PDB entry 6VYA | X-ray diffraction, 3.00 A resolution | chains A and G of the 4 polymer chains in the assembly

# Chain A (and G)
Protein: Deoxybrevianamide E synthase notF
From: Aspergillus sp
Notes: EC 2.5.1.109; chain G of this document is another copy of the same molecule, construct and numbering; everything in this record applies to it too
UniProtKB: E0Y3X1 (NOTF_ASPSM); residue numbers follow UniProt; this construct covers 1-452
Amino-acid sequence (472 residues; numbered -19 to 452; the number before each row is that of its first residue; numbers below 1 keep their minus sign (Met-19 is residue -19)):
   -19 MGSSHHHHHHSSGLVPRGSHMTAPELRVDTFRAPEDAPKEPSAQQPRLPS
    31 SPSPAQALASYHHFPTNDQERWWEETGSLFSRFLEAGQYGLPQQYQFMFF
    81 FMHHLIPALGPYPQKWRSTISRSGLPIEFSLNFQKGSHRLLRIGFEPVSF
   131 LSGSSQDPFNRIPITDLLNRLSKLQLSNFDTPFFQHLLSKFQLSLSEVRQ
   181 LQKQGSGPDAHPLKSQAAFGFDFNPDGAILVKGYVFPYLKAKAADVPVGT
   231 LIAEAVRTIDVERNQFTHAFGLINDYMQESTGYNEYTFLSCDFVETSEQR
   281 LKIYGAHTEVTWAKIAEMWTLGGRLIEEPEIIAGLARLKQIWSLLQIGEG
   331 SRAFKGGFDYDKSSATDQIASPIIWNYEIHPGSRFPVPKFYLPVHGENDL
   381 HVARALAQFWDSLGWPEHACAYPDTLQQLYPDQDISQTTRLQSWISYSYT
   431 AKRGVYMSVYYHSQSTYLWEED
Disordered / not traced: -19 to 31, 183-191, 328-348, 449-452
Differences from the reference sequence: initiating methionine (-19); expression tag (-18 to 0)
Ligand contacts:
  - dimethylallyl S-thiolodiphosphate (DST): Arg122, Asp202, Lys212, Tyr214, Phe268, Lys282, Tyr284, Ile354, Lys369, Tyr371, Trp424, Tyr440
  - Brevianamide F (QRP; (3S,8aS)-3-(1H-indol-3-ylmethyl)hexahydropyrrolo[1,2-a]pyrazine-1,4-dione): Thr99, Ile100, Arg102, Glu108, Leu193, Tyr214, Phe216, Tyr266, Phe268, Trp424
Swiss-Prot annotation at these positions:
  - binding site (brevianamide F): Glu108
  - binding site (dimethylallyl diphosphate): Arg122, Lys212, Tyr214, Lys282, Tyr284, Tyr371, Tyr436, Tyr440
  - site: Gly124 (Required for regioselectivity)
  - mutagenesis: Glu108 (E108D/G: Leads to less than 8% catalytic activity), Arg122 (R122G/H: Leads to less than 2% catalytic activity), Trp424 (W424G: Leads to less than 2% catalytic activity; W424Y: Retains about 25% catalyticactivity)
What the authors report for this chain:
  - conformationally variable residues (order/disorder transition): Gly328 to Gln348
  - binding site for dimethylallyl S-thiolodiphosphate: Arg122, Lys212, Tyr214, Lys282, Tyr284, Lys369, Tyr371, Tyr440
  - binding site for Brevianamide F: Glu108, Phe216, Tyr266, Phe268, Trp424
  - mutagenesis - L193A: abolished expression

# How chain A and chain G interact
Residue-residue contacts (40; chain A residue first):
  Ala37(A) with Gln76(G)
  Leu38(A) with Phe79(G), hydrophobic
  Ser40(A) with Gln76(G), hydrogen bond; Gln155(G)
  Tyr41(A) with Gln76(G); Phe79(G); His84(G); Leu154(G); Gly207(G), hydrogen bond (side chain-backbone); Ala208(G); Ile209(G), hydrogen bond (side chain-backbone)
  His42(A) with Phe79(G); Leu154(G)
  His43(A) with Lys153(G); Leu154(G)
  Pro72(A) with Tyr75(G)
  Tyr75(A) with Pro72(G); Tyr75(G), hydrophobic
  Gln76(A) with Ala37(G), hydrogen bond (side chain-backbone); Ser40(G), hydrogen bond; Tyr41(G)
  Phe79(A) with Leu38(G), hydrophobic; Tyr41(G); His42(G); Phe79(G), hydrophobic; Met82(G), hydrophobic; His83(G)
  Met82(A) with Phe79(G), hydrophobic
  His83(A) with Phe79(G); His83(G), hydrogen bond
  His84(A) with Tyr41(G)
  Lys153(A) with His43(G)
  Leu154(A) with Tyr41(G); His42(G); His43(G)
  Gln155(A) with Ser40(G)
  Leu156(A) with Tyr41(G), hydrophobic
  Gly207(A) with Tyr41(G), hydrogen bond (backbone-side chain)
  Ala208(A) with Tyr41(G)
  Ile209(A) with Tyr41(G), hydrogen bond (backbone-side chain)
Interface residues without a listed pair, chain A (23 interface residues in all): Ala39, Leu71, Phe80
Interface residues without a listed pair, chain G (23 interface residues in all): Ala39, Leu71, Phe80, Leu156

# Overview
The chain A/chain G interface involves 23 residues from each chain, with 8 hydrogen bonds. Among the polar
pairs are Ser40(A)-Gln76(G), Tyr41(A)-Gly207(G) and Tyr41(A)-Ile209(G). Chain A binds Brevianamide F and
dimethylallyl S-thiolodiphosphate. The paper reports a binding site for dimethylallyl S-thiolodiphosphate at
Arg122(A), Lys212(A) and Tyr214(A) among others; L193A of chain A abolishes expression.
Chain A and chain G are both Deoxybrevianamide E synthase notF (Aspergillus sp); the structure, Crystal
structure of NotF in complex with brevianamide F and DMSPP, was determined by X-ray diffraction together with
6VY9 from the same study.
